Entry 4YAJ (X-ray diffraction, 2.20 A resolution); this record covers chains A and C of the 4 polymer chains in the assembly.

Chain A (and C):
Protein: alpha subunit of Acetyl-coenzyme A synthetase (dinucleotide-forming) 3
From: Korarchaeum cryptofilum OPF8
Notes: chain C of this document is another copy of the same molecule, construct and numbering; everything in this record applies to it too
UniProtKB: B1L3C9 (B1L3C9_KORCO); residues 1-464 here = UniProt positions 1-464
Chain sequence (464 residues; row label = number of the first residue in the row):
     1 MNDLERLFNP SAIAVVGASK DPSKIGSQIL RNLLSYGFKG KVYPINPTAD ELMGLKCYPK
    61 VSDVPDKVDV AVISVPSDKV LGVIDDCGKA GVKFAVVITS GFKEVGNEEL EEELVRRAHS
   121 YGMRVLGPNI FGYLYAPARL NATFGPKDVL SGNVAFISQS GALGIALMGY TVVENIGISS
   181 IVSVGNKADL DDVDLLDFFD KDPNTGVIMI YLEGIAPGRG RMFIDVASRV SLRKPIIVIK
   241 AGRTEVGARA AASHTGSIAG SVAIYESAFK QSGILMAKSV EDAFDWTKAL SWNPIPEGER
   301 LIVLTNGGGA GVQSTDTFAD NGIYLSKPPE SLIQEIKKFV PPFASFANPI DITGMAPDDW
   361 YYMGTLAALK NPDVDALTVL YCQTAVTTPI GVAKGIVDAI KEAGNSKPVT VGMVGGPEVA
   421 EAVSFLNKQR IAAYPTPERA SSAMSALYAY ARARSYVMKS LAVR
Unresolved in the structure: 1-2, 464 (chain C: 1-2, 254-256, 464)
Ion coordination: Na+: Glu51 (shared with 1 residue of chain B)
What the authors report for this chain:
  - specificity-determining residues: Phe144, Ala162, Ile165, Met355, Thr384, Ala385 (proposed by the authors, not directly observed)

How chain A and chain C interact:
Pairs across the interface (84; chain A residue first):
  Gln28(A) - Ala385(C)
  Val105(A) - Phe343(C)  hydrophobic
  Ser160(A) - Gly309(C)
  Ala162(A) - Asn306(C)
  Ala162(A) - Cys382(C)
  Leu163(A) - Gly309(C)
  Leu163(A) - Cys382(C)  hydrophobic
  Ile165(A) - Gln383(C)
  Ile165(A) - Thr384(C)
  Ala166(A) - Cys382(C)  hydrophobic
  Ala166(A) - Gln383(C)
  Ala166(A) - Val414(C)
  Ala166(A) - Gly415(C)
  Leu167(A) - Val414(C)  hydrophobic
  Gly169(A) - Gly415(C)
  Gly169(A) - Gly416(C)
  Tyr170(A) - Gly415(C)
  Tyr170(A) - Pro435(C)
  Tyr170(A) - Thr436(C)
  Val173(A) - Gly415(C)
  Val173(A) - Gly416(C)
  Val173(A) - Pro417(C)
  Tyr211(A) - Gly309(C)  hydrogen bond (side chain-backbone)
  Tyr211(A) - Gln313(C)  hydrogen bond
  Ile239(A) - Gln313(C)
  Ala241(A) - Val312(C)  hydrophobic
  Ala241(A) - Gln313(C)
  Gly242(A) - Val312(C)
  Gly242(A) - Asp316(C)  hydrogen bond (backbone-side chain)
  Arg243(A) - Asp316(C)  hydrogen bond (backbone-side chain)
  Arg243(A) - Thr317(C)
  Arg243(A) - Asp320(C)  salt bridge
  Thr244(A) - Asp316(C)  hydrogen bond
  Thr244(A) - Ala319(C)
  Thr244(A) - Asp320(C)
  Val246(A) - Thr315(C)
  Val246(A) - Tyr324(C)  hydrophobic
  Gly247(A) - Asp316(C)
  Ser279(A) - Glu438(C)
  Val280(A) - Thr436(C)
  Val280(A) - Glu438(C)  hydrogen bond (backbone-side chain)
  Glu281(A) - Glu281(C)
  Glu281(A) - Arg439(C)  salt bridge
  Asn306(A) - Ala162(C)
  Gly309(A) - Leu163(C)
  Gly309(A) - Tyr211(C)  hydrogen bond (backbone-side chain)
  Val312(A) - Ala241(C)  hydrophobic
  Val312(A) - Gly242(C)
  Gln313(A) - Tyr211(C)  hydrogen bond
  Gln313(A) - Ile239(C)
  Gln313(A) - Lys240(C)
  Gln313(A) - Ala241(C)
  Gln313(A) - Lys278(C)
  Thr315(A) - Val246(C)
  Asp316(A) - Gly242(C)  hydrogen bond (side chain-backbone)
  Asp316(A) - Arg243(C)  hydrogen bond (side chain-backbone)
  Asp316(A) - Thr244(C)  hydrogen bond
  Asp316(A) - Gly247(C)
  Thr317(A) - Arg243(C)
  Ala319(A) - Thr244(C)
  Ala319(A) - Val246(C)  hydrophobic
  Asp320(A) - Arg243(C)  salt bridge
  Asp320(A) - Thr244(C)
  Tyr324(A) - Val246(C)  hydrophobic
  Cys382(A) - Ala162(C)
  Cys382(A) - Leu163(C)  hydrophobic
  Cys382(A) - Ala166(C)  hydrophobic
  Gln383(A) - Ile165(C)
  Gln383(A) - Ala166(C)
  Ala385(A) - Gln28(C)
  Val414(A) - Ala166(C)
  Val414(A) - Leu167(C)  hydrophobic
  Gly415(A) - Ala166(C)
  Gly415(A) - Gly169(C)
  Gly415(A) - Tyr170(C)
  Gly415(A) - Val173(C)
  Gly416(A) - Gly169(C)
  Gly416(A) - Val173(C)
  Pro417(A) - Val173(C)
  Pro435(A) - Tyr170(C)
  Thr436(A) - Val280(C)
  Glu438(A) - Ser279(C)
  Glu438(A) - Val280(C)  hydrogen bond (side chain-backbone)
  Arg439(A) - Glu281(C)  salt bridge
Other interface residues (no listed pair), chain A (51 interface residues in all): Phe144, Lys240, Ala251, Lys278, Gly307, Ala310, Phe343, Thr384
Other interface residues (no listed pair), chain C (51 interface residues in all): Val105, Phe144, Ser160, Ala251, Gly307, Ala310

Overview:
Chain A and chain C each contribute 51 residues to their interface, with 12 hydrogen bonds and 4 salt bridges.
Among the polar pairs are Arg243(A)-Asp320(C), Glu281(A)-Arg439(C) and Tyr211(A)-Gly309(C). The paper reports
specificity determinants Phe144(A), Ala162(A) and Ile165(A) among others.
Both chains are alpha subunit of Acetyl-coenzyme A synthetase (dinucleotide-forming) 3 (Korarchaeum
cryptofilum OPF8). Entry 4YAJ (Ca. Korarchaeum cryptofilum dinucleotide forming Acetyl-coenzyme A synthetase 1
(apo form)) was determined by X-ray diffraction, deposited together with 4XYL, 4XYM, 4XZ3, 4Y8V, 4YAK, 4YB8,
4YBZ and 5HBR.
